PDB entry 6RE2 | electron microscopy, 3.20 A resolution | chains 2 and 7 of the 31 polymer chains in the assembly

== Chain 2 ==
Protein: ASA-2: Polytomella F-ATP synthase associated subunit 2
Source organism: Polytomella sp. Pringsheim 198.80
Notes: engineered mutation(s): P165F, N167S
Chain sequence (441 residues; numbered 5 to 445; the number before each row is that of its first residue):
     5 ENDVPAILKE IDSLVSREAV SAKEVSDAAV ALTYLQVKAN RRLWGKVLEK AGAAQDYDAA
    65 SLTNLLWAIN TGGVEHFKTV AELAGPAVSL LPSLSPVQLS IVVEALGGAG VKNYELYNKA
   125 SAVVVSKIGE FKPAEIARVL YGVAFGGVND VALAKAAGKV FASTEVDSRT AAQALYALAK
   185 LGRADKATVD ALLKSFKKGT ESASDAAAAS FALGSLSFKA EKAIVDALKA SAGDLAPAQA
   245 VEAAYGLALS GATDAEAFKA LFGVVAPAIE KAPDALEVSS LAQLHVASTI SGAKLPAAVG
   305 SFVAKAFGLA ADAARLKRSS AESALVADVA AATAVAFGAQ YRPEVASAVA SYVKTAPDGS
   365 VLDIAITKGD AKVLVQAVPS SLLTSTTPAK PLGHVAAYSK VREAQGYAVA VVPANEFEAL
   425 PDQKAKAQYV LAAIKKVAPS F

== Chain 7 ==
Protein: Mitochondrial ATP synthase associated protein ASA7
Source organism: Polytomella sp. Pringsheim 198.80
UniProtKB: D8V7I2 (D8V7I2_9CHLO); residues 1-190 here = UniProt positions 1-190
Chain sequence (190 residues; row label = number of the first residue in the row):
     1 MSSVRAGVEA GRRDLTTFTF SGLQDAPVAA LSGSIKLNVA AKAGKAEVTV AAGAAKAATQ
    61 VSAAALRKLS GSKISLAEVA RISVLHSSIQ NYLLSLSNER YQLLSQWPDF TTMYGKDFYY
   121 RAHPEDLKKF YDAADEYYKL YETVTEFDSL SALASQVVPN YAARRRSTVH PAIGSTVADG
   181 AFTNFLLSKQ
Not modelled in the structure: 1-14

== Chain 2 / chain 7 interface ==
Residue-residue contacts (106):
  Glu5(2) with Lys56(7)
  Asn6(2) with Lys56(7); Ala57(7); Ala58(7), hydrogen bond (side chain-backbone)
  Asp7(2) with Lys56(7), hydrogen bond (backbone-backbone)
  Ile11(2) with Val50(7); Ala51(7); Ala52(7), hydrophobic; Ala55(7), hydrophobic; Ala57(7), hydrophobic
  Glu14(2) with Ala52(7); Gly53(7); Ala54(7), hydrogen bond (side chain-backbone)
  Leu18(2) with Ser34(7); Ile35(7), hydrophobic
  Arg21(2) with Ser34(7)
  Lys27(2) with Leu31(7); Ser32(7)
  Glu28(2) with Ser32(7); Ser34(7), hydrogen bond
  Asp31(2) with Ala30(7); Leu31(7), hydrogen bond (side chain-backbone); Ser32(7), hydrogen bond (side chain-backbone); Ile35(7)
  Val34(2) with Pro27(7), hydrophobic; Leu37(7), hydrophobic
  Thr37(2) with Leu69(7)
  Tyr38(2) with Ala26(7); Pro27(7), hydrogen bond (side chain-backbone); Leu37(7), hydrophobic; Val48(7), hydrophobic; Val61(7)
  Leu39(2) with Val50(7), hydrophobic
  Gln40(2) with Val61(7); Ala65(7), hydrogen bond (side chain-backbone); Leu69(7)
  Lys42(2) with Leu69(7), hydrogen bond (side chain-backbone); Ser72(7), hydrogen bond (side chain-backbone); Ile74(7)
  Arg45(2) with Ile74(7), hydrogen bond (side chain-backbone); Ser75(7), hydrogen bond (side chain-backbone); Leu76(7)
  Trp48(2) with Leu76(7)
  Gly49(2) with Leu76(7)
  Leu52(2) with Leu76(7), hydrophobic
  Ala64(2) with Leu31(7)
  Ser65(2) with Leu31(7)
  Asn68(2) with Pro27(7); Leu31(7)
  Trp71(2) with Gly22(7); Ala26(7), hydrophobic; Pro27(7)
  Asn74(2) with Thr19(7); Ser21(7), hydrogen bond; Ser70(7), hydrogen bond (backbone-side chain)
  Thr75(2) with Ser21(7), hydrogen bond; Leu69(7); Ser70(7), hydrogen bond (backbone-side chain)
  Gly76(2) with Leu69(7)
  Gly77(2) with Ser70(7); Lys73(7); Ile74(7), hydrogen bond (backbone-backbone)
  Val78(2) with Leu15(7); Ile74(7), hydrophobic; Leu76(7), hydrophobic
  Glu79(2) with Leu15(7), hydrogen bond (side chain-backbone); Ser75(7); Leu76(7), hydrogen bond (backbone-backbone)
  His80(2) with Leu76(7); Glu78(7), salt bridge
  Lys82(2) with Glu78(7)
  Val101(2) with Asp25(7)
  Glu108(2) with Phe20(7)
  Gly112(2) with Leu15(7); Thr16(7), hydrogen bond (backbone-backbone)
  Ala113(2) with Leu15(7)
  Glu139(2) with Asp25(7)
  Arg142(2) with Phe20(7), hydrogen bond (side chain-backbone); Gln24(7), hydrogen bond (side chain-backbone); Asp25(7), salt bridge
  Tyr145(2) with Thr16(7), hydrogen bond; Phe18(7), hydrogen bond (side chain-backbone); Phe20(7), hydrophobic
  Phe149(2) with Thr16(7)
  Arg173(2) with Phe20(7); Gln24(7), hydrogen bond; Arg67(7)
  Ala176(2) with Phe20(7)
  Gln177(2) with Phe20(7)
  Tyr180(2) with Thr17(7), hydrogen bond; Phe18(7); Phe20(7), hydrophobic
  Glu205(2) with Ala64(7)
  Ser206(2) with Arg67(7)
  Ser208(2) with Phe18(7); Arg67(7), hydrogen bond
  Ala211(2) with Phe18(7), hydrophobic
  Ala212(2) with Phe18(7), hydrophobic; Phe20(7), hydrophobic
  Asp238(2) with Lys68(7), salt bridge
  Ala240(2) with Gly71(7)
  Gln243(2) with Thr17(7); Phe18(7); Gly71(7)
  Glu246(2) with Thr17(7); Phe18(7)
Interface residues without a listed pair, chain 2 (62 interface residues in all): Val8, Ala10, Ile15, Ala32, Ala35, Ala138, Asp209, Phe215, Ala242
Interface residues without a listed pair, chain 7 (47 interface residues in all): Leu23, Val39, Thr59, Leu66, Ala77

== In short ==
The interface between chain 2 and chain 7 involves 62 residues on one side and 47 on the other, with 27
hydrogen bonds and 3 salt bridges. Polar contacts include His80(2)-Glu78(7), Arg142(2)-Asp25(7) and
Asp238(2)-Lys68(7).
Chain 2 is ASA-2: Polytomella F-ATP synthase associated subunit 2 and chain 7 is Mitochondrial ATP synthase
associated protein ASA7, both from Polytomella sp. Pringsheim 198.80; the structure, Cryo-EM structure of
Polytomella F-ATP synthase, Rotary substate 2B, composite map, was determined by electron microscopy together
with 6RD4, 6RD5, 6RD6, 6RD7, 6RD8, 6RD9 and 46 further entries from the same study.
